2QJN - chains A and B; structure by X-ray diffraction, 2.00 A resolution.

Chain A (and B):
Molecule: Mandelate racemase/muconate lactonizing enzyme
From: Novosphingobium aromaticivorans
Notes: chain B of this document is another copy of the same molecule, construct and numbering; everything in this record applies to it too
Reference sequence: A4XF23 (A4XF23_NOVAD); residue numbers follow UniProt; this construct covers 1-402
Chain sequence (402 residues; each row starts with the number of its first residue):
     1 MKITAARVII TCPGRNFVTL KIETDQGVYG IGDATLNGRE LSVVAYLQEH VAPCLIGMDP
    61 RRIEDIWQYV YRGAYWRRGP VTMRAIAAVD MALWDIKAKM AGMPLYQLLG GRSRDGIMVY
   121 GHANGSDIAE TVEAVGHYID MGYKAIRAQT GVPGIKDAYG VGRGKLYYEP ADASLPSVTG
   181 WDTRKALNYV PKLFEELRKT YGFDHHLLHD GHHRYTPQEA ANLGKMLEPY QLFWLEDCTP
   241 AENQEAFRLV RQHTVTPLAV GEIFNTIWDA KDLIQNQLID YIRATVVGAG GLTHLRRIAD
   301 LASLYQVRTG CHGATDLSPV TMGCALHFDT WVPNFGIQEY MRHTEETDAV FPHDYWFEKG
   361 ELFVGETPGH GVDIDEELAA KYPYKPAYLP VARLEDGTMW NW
Disordered / not traced: 156-172
Bound ions: Mg2+: Asp210, Glu236, Glu262 (together with 2-keto-3-deoxygluconate)
Small-molecule neighbours: 2-keto-3-deoxygluconate (KDG): Asn37, Tyr120, His122, Arg147, Asp210, His212, Glu236, Glu262, Arg283, His312, Ala314, Asp316, Glu339, Leu389, Trp402
UniProt features mapped onto this chain:
  - active site (Proton donor/acceptor): Tyr159, His212
  - binding site (substrate): Asn37, His122, Glu262, Arg283, His312, Asp316, Glu339
  - binding site (Mg(2+)): Asp210, Glu236, Glu262
  - site: Ala314 (Important for activity and substrate specificity)
  - mutagenesis: Arg147 (R147A: Abolishes catalytic activity; R147K: Decreases catalytic activity), Tyr159 (Y159F: Abolishes catalytic activity), Val161 to Glu169 (Abolishes catalytic activity), His212 (H212N: Abolishes catalytic activity), Lys271 (K271E: No effect on catalytic activity), Arg283 (R283A: Abolishes catalytic activity), His312 (H312N: Abolishes catalytic activity), Ala314 (A314P: Decreases catalytic activity), Glu339 (E339Q: Abolishes catalytic activity)

Chain A / chain B interface:
Contacting residue pairs (108):
  Leu36(A) - Trp76(B)
  Asn37(A) - Trp76(B)  hydrogen bond (backbone-side chain)
  Gly38(A) - His50(B)  hydrogen bond (backbone-side chain)
  Arg39(A) - Tyr46(B)  hydrogen bond
  Arg39(A) - His50(B)
  Arg39(A) - Ala74(B)
  Glu40(A) - His50(B)
  Leu41(A) - Ala45(B)
  Leu41(A) - Glu49(B)
  Leu41(A) - His50(B)  hydrogen bond (backbone-side chain)
  Ser42(A) - Ser42(B)
  Ser42(A) - Ala45(B)
  Ser42(A) - Tyr46(B)
  Ala45(A) - Leu41(B)
  Ala45(A) - Ser42(B)
  Ala45(A) - Ala45(B)  hydrophobic
  Tyr46(A) - Arg39(B)  hydrogen bond
  Tyr46(A) - Ser42(B)
  Glu49(A) - Leu41(B)
  Glu49(A) - Tyr388(B)
  His50(A) - Gly38(B)  hydrogen bond (side chain-backbone)
  His50(A) - Arg39(B)
  His50(A) - Glu40(B)  hydrogen bond (side chain-backbone)
  His50(A) - Leu41(B)  hydrogen bond (side chain-backbone)
  His50(A) - Ser42(B)
  His50(A) - Tyr384(B)
  His50(A) - Tyr388(B)  hydrogen bond (backbone-side chain)
  Pro53(A) - Leu175(B)
  Pro53(A) - Tyr388(B)
  Cys54(A) - Pro176(B)
  Cys54(A) - Tyr388(B)  hydrophobic
  Asp65(A) - Arg393(B)  salt bridge
  Asp65(A) - Met399(B)
  Gln68(A) - Met399(B)
  Tyr69(A) - Pro176(B)
  Tyr69(A) - Met399(B)  hydrophobic
  Tyr71(A) - Glu242(B)  hydrogen bond
  Arg72(A) - Met399(B)
  Arg72(A) - Trp400(B)
  Arg72(A) - Asn401(B)  hydrogen bond
  Gly73(A) - Val391(B)
  Ala74(A) - Arg39(B)
  Tyr75(A) - His212(B)
  Tyr75(A) - His213(B)  hydrogen bond
  Tyr75(A) - Glu262(B)  hydrogen bond
  Tyr75(A) - Ile263(B)  hydrophobic
  Tyr75(A) - Leu389(B)  hydrophobic
  Tyr75(A) - Trp402(B)
  Trp76(A) - Leu36(B)
  Trp76(A) - Asn37(B)  hydrogen bond (side chain-backbone)
  Trp76(A) - Pro80(B)  hydrophobic
  Trp76(A) - Arg84(B)
  Trp76(A) - Glu262(B)
  Trp76(A) - Ile263(B)  hydrophobic
  Trp76(A) - Asp316(B)
  Arg77(A) - Pro80(B)
  Arg77(A) - Glu242(B)  salt bridge
  Arg77(A) - Asn401(B)  hydrogen bond
  Arg78(A) - Arg78(B)
  Arg78(A) - Pro80(B)
  Arg78(A) - Glu242(B)
  Arg78(A) - Asp269(B)  salt bridge
  Gly79(A) - Gly79(B)
  Pro80(A) - Trp76(B)  hydrophobic
  Pro80(A) - Arg77(B)
  Pro80(A) - Arg78(B)
  Pro80(A) - Thr82(B)
  Val81(A) - Val81(B)  hydrophobic
  Thr82(A) - Pro80(B)
  Arg84(A) - Trp76(B)
  Leu175(A) - Pro53(B)
  Pro176(A) - Cys54(B)
  Pro176(A) - Tyr69(B)
  His212(A) - Tyr75(B)
  His213(A) - Tyr75(B)  hydrogen bond
  Glu242(A) - Tyr71(B)  hydrogen bond
  Glu242(A) - Arg77(B)  salt bridge
  Glu242(A) - Arg78(B)
  Glu242(A) - Trp268(B)
  Asn243(A) - Trp268(B)
  Asn243(A) - Lys271(B)
  Glu245(A) - Lys271(B)  salt bridge
  Glu262(A) - Tyr75(B)  hydrogen bond
  Glu262(A) - Trp76(B)
  Ile263(A) - Tyr75(B)  hydrophobic
  Ile263(A) - Trp76(B)  hydrophobic
  Trp268(A) - Glu242(B)
  Trp268(A) - Asn243(B)
  Asp269(A) - Arg78(B)  salt bridge
  Lys271(A) - Asn243(B)  hydrogen bond
  Lys271(A) - Glu245(B)  salt bridge
  Asp316(A) - Trp76(B)
  Tyr384(A) - His50(B)
  Tyr388(A) - Glu49(B)
  Tyr388(A) - His50(B)  hydrogen bond (side chain-backbone)
  Tyr388(A) - Pro53(B)
  Tyr388(A) - Cys54(B)  hydrophobic
  Leu389(A) - Tyr75(B)  hydrophobic
  Val391(A) - Tyr69(B)  hydrophobic
  Val391(A) - Gly73(B)
  Arg393(A) - Asp65(B)  salt bridge
  Met399(A) - Gln68(B)
  Met399(A) - Tyr69(B)
  Met399(A) - Arg72(B)
  Trp400(A) - Arg72(B)
  Asn401(A) - Arg72(B)  hydrogen bond
  Asn401(A) - Arg77(B)  hydrogen bond
  Trp402(A) - Tyr75(B)
Also at the interface, not in a pair above, chain A (57 interface residues in all): Val51, Asp237, Asn265, Asp272, Gln275, Gly397
Also at the interface, not in a pair above, chain B (58 interface residues in all): Val51, Val70, Asp237, Asn265, Asp272, Gln275, Gly397

Summary:
57 residues of chain A and 58 residues of chain B are in contact; the contacts include 22 hydrogen bonds and 8
salt bridges. Among the polar pairs are Asp65(A)-Arg393(B), Arg77(A)-Glu242(B) and Arg78(A)-Asp269(B). Chain A
binds 2-keto-3-deoxygluconate.
Both chains are Mandelate racemase/muconate lactonizing enzyme (Novosphingobium aromaticivorans). Entry 2QJN
(Crystal structure of D-mannonate dehydratase from Novosphingobium aromaticivorans complexed with Mg and
2-keto-3-deoxy-D-gluconate) was determined by X-ray diffraction together with 2QJJ and 2QJM from the same
study.
